Entry 8EGT (electron microscopy, 3.50 A resolution); this record covers chains G and B of the 8 polymer chains in the assembly.

Chain G:
Protein: gp19, capsid lining protein
Organism: Staphylococcus phage Andhra
UniProtKB: A0A1S6L1I6 (A0A1S6L1I6_9CAUD); residues 1-63 here = UniProt positions 1-63
Chain sequence (63 residues; numbered 1 to 63; the number before each row is that of its first residue):
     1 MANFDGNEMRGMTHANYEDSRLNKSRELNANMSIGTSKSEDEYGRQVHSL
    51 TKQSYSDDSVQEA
Not modelled in the structure: 1-5, 61-63

Chain B:
Protein: Major capsid protein
Organism: Staphylococcus phage Andhra
UniProtKB: A0A1S6L1I0 (A0A1S6L1I0_9CAUD); residue numbers follow UniProt; this construct covers 1-405
Chain sequence (405 residues; each row starts with the number of its first residue):
     1 MADKKTDIPTLIADSTKASLQDFNHDYGKQWTFGENWSNVNTMFETYVNK
    51 YLFPKINETLLIDIALGNRFNWLAKEQDFIGQYSEEYVIMDTIPIEMNLS
   101 KSEELMLKRNYPQMATRLYGSGIVKKQKFTLNNNDVRFNFQTLGDATNYA
   151 LGVLRKKISDINVQEEKEIRAMMVDYAINQLQDSNRRTASSKEDLTERVF
   201 EAILNMQNNSAKYNEVHKASGGSVGQYTTVSKLSDIAILTTDSLKSYLLD
   251 TKIANTFQMAGIDFTDHIISFDDLGGVYKTTKDVTLANEDTINYLRAFGD
   301 YQAMIGDVIPTGSVFTFNVSDLKEFKGNIEEIKPQGELFAFIFDINALKY
   351 KRNTKGMLKEPFYNGEFDEVTHWIHYYSFKAMSPFFNKILITEAPKEQPD
   401 AGATE
Not modelled in the structure: 1-7, 396-405

How chain G and chain B interact:
Contacting residue pairs - 35 pairs, chain G then chain B:
  R21(G) - L249(B)
  R21(G) - I253(B)
  K24(G) - R69(B)
  K24(G) - D242(B)  salt bridge
  K24(G) - S270(B)  hydrogen bond (side chain-backbone)
  E27(G) - R69(B)  salt bridge
  E27(G) - K245(B)  salt bridge
  E27(G) - I268(B)
  E27(G) - I269(B)
  E27(G) - S270(B)  hydrogen bond
  L28(G) - G67(B)
  L28(G) - R69(B)
  N29(G) - G67(B)
  A30(G) - A65(B)  hydrophobic
  M32(G) - G67(B)
  M32(G) - N68(B)  hydrogen bond (backbone-backbone)
  M32(G) - R69(B)
  M32(G) - N71(B)
  S33(G) - N71(B)  hydrogen bond (backbone-side chain)
  S33(G) - N162(B)
  I34(G) - N71(B)
  I34(G) - I161(B)  hydrophobic
  I34(G) - N162(B)  hydrogen bond (backbone-side chain)
  I34(G) - E165(B)
  I34(G) - R352(B)
  I34(G) - T354(B)
  I34(G) - M357(B)  hydrophobic
  G35(G) - T354(B)
  T36(G) - I158(B)
  K38(G) - T354(B)
  K38(G) - K355(B)
  K38(G) - G356(B)  hydrogen bond (backbone-backbone)
  S39(G) - K355(B)
  S39(G) - G356(B)
  D41(G) - K355(B)  salt bridge
Also at the interface, not in a pair above, chain G (17 interface residues in all): L22, E40, H48
Also at the interface, not in a pair above, chain B (27 interface residues in all): L66, E76, F79, E166, N353, E360

In short:
The interface between chain G and chain B involves 17 residues on one side and 27 on the other, with 6
hydrogen bonds and 4 salt bridges. Among the polar pairs are K24(G)-D242(B), E27(G)-R69(B) and E27(G)-K245(B).
Here chain G is gp19, capsid lining protein and chain B is Major capsid protein, both from Staphylococcus
phage Andhra. Entry 8EGT (Capsid structure of Staphylococcus phage Andhra) was determined by electron
microscopy, deposited together with 8EGR, 8EGS and 8EJ5.
